PDB entry 7VPD | electron microscopy, 3.77 A resolution | chains D and P of the 11 polymer chains in the assembly

# Chain D
Molecule: DNA-directed RNA polymerase subunit beta'
Source organism: Streptomyces coelicolor A3(2)
Notes: EC 2.7.7.6
UniProtKB: Q8CJT1 (RPOC_STRCO); residues 1-1299 here = UniProt positions 1-1299
Sequence (1307 residues; each row starts with the number of its first residue):
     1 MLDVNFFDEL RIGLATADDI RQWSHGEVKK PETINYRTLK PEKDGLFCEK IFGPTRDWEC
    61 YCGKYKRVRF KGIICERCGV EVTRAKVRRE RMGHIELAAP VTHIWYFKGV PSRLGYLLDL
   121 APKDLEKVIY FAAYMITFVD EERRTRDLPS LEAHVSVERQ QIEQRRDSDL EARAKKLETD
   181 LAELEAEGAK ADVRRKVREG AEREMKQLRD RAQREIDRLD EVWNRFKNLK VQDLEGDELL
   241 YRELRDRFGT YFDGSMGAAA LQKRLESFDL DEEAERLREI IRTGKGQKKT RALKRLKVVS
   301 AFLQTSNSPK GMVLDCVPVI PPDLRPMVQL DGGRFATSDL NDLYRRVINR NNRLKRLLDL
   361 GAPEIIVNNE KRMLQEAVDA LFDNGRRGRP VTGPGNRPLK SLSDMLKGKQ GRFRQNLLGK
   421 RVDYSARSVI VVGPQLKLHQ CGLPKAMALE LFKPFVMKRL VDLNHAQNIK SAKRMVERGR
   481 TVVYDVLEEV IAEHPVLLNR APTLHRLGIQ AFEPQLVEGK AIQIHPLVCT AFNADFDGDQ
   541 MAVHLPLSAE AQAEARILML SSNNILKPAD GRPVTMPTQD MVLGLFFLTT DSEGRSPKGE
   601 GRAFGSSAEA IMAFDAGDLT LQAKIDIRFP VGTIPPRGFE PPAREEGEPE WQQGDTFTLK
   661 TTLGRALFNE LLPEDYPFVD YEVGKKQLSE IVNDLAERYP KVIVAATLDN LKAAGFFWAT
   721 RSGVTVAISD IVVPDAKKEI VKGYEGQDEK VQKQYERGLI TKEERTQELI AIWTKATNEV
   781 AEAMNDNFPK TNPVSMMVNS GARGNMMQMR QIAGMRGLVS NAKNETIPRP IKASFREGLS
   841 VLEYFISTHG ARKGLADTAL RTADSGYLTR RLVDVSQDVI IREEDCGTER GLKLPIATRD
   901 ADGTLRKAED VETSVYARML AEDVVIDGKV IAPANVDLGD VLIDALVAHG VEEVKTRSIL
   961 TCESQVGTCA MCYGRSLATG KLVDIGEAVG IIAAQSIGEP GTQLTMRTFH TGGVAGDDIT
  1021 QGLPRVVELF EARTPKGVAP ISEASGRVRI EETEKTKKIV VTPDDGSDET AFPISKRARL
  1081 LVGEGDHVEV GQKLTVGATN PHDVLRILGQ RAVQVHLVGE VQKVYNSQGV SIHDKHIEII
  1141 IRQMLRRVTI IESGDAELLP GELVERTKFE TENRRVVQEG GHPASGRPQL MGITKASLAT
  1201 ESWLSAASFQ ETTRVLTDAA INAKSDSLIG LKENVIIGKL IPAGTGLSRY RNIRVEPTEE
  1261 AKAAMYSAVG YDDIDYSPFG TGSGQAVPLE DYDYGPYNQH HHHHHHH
Unresolved in the structure: 1-6, 1266-1307
Differences from the reference sequence: expression tag (1300-1307)
Metal / ion sites: Zn2+ site 1: Cys-60, Cys-62, Cys-75, Cys-78; Mg2+: Asp-535, Asp-539; Zn2+ site 2: Cys-886, Cys-962, Cys-969, Cys-972
Curated features (UniProtKB/Swiss-Prot):
  - binding site (Zn(2+)): Cys-60, Cys-62, Cys-75, Cys-78, Cys-886, Cys-962, Cys-969, Cys-972
  - binding site (Mg(2+)): Asp-535, Asp-537, Asp-539

# Chain P
Molecule: 84-nt DNA strand
Sequence (84 nucleotides; each row starts with the number of its first residue):
     1 GGCGACCCGG CGCCCGCTAC GGAGTCAACT ACGGGTAGGG GGTATCGGGC AACGCGGCAC
    61 TGAACACCGT TGTCATGTGC CTTG

# Chain D / chain P interface
Contacting residue pairs (17):
  Gly-286(D) with DC3(P), phosphate contact
  Gln-287(D) with DC3(P), phosphate contact
  Lys-409(D) with DG16(P), phosphate contact
  Arg-414(D) with DC14(P), salt bridge to the phosphate
  Arg-421(D) with DT18(P), salt bridge to the phosphate
  Arg-427(D) with DC17(P), hydrogen bond to the base; DT18(P), phosphate contact; DA19(P), phosphate contact
  Ala-501(D) with DG16(P), base contact; DC17(P), base contact
  Gln-540(D) with DT18(P), base contact
  Thr-862(D) with DC15(P), base contact
  Ala-863(D) with DC15(P), sugar contact
  Gly-866(D) with DC15(P), sugar contact
  Gln-1210(D) with DG12(P), phosphate contact; DC13(P), phosphate contact
  Glu-1211(D) with DG12(P), sugar contact
Also at the interface, not in a pair above, chain D (20 interface residues in all): Arg-386, Lys-407, Gly-408, Pro-502, Tyr-867, Thr-1213, Arg-1214
Also at the interface, not in a pair above, chain P (11 interface residues in all): DG2, DC11

# Overview
The interface between chain D and chain P involves 20 residues on one side and 11 on the other; the contacts
include 1 hydrogen bond and 2 salt bridges. Among the polar pairs are Arg-427(D)/DC17(P), Arg-414(D)/DC14(P)
and Arg-421(D)/DT18(P).
Here chain D is DNA-directed RNA polymerase subunit beta' (Streptomyces coelicolor A3(2)) and chain P is an
84-nt DNA strand. Entry 7VPD (Cryo-EM structure of Streptomyces coelicolor RNAP-promoter open complex with one
Zur dimers) was determined by electron microscopy (same publication as 7VO0, 7VO9, 7VPZ, 7X74, 7X75 and 7X76).
